PDB entry 6RB4 | X-ray diffraction, 1.50 A resolution | chain A

[Chain A]
Molecule: DNA primase small subunit
From: Homo sapiens
Notes: EC 2.7.7.-
Reference sequence: P49642 (PRI1_HUMAN); residue numbers follow UniProt; this construct covers 1-407
Chain sequence (410 residues; row label = number of the first residue in the row; numbers below 1 keep their minus sign (Gly-2 is residue -2)):
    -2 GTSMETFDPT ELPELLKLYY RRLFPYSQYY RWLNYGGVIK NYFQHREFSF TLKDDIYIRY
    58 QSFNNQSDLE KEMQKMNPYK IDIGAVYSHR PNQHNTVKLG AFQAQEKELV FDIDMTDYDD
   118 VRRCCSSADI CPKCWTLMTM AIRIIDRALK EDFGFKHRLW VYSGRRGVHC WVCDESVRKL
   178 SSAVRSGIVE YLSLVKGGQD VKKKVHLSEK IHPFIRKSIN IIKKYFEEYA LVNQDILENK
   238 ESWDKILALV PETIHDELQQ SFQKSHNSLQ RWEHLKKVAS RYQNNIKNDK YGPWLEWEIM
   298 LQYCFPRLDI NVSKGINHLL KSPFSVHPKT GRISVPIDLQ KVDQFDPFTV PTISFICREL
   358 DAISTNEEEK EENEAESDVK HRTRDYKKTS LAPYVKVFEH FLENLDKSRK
Disordered / not traced: 360-380
Construct notes: expression tag (-2 to 0)
Ion coordination: Zn2+: Cys121, Cys122, Cys128, Cys131
UniProt features mapped onto this chain:
  - motif: Cys121 to Cys131 (Zinc knuckle motif)
  - active site: Glu44, Asp109, Asp111
  - binding site (a ribonucleoside 5'-triphosphate): Asp109 to Asp111, Ser160 to His166, His315 to Lys318, His324
  - binding site (Mg(2+)): Asp109, Asp111, Asp306
  - binding site (Mn(2+)): Asp109, Asp111, Asp306
  - binding site (Zn(2+)): Cys121, Cys122, Cys128, Cys131
  - modified residue: Met1 (N-acetylmethionine)
  - natural variant: Cys301 (C301R: In PDIL)
  - mutagenesis: Glu44 (E44A: Strongly decreases primase activity, which can be partially rescued by increasing primase concentration), Tyr54 (Y54A: Decreases primase activity), Arg56 (R56A: Loss of primase activity), Lys77 (K77A: Decreases primase activity), Asp109 (D109A: Loss of primase activity; D109N: Decreases the binding affinity for NTPs), Asp111 (D111A: Loss of primase activity; D111N: Decreases the binding affinity for NTPs), Asp114 (D114A: Slightly decreases primase activity), Asp116 (D116A: Slightly decreases primase activity), Ser160 (S160A: Abolishes NTP binding), Arg163 (R163A: Abolishes NTP binding), His166 (H166A: Abolishes NTP binding. Loss of primase activity), Asp306 (D306A: Loss of primase activity; D306N: Decreases the binding affinity for NTPs), 3 further mutagenesis entries in UniProt
What the authors report for this chain:
  - catalytic residues: Asp109, Asp111, Asp306 (citing earlier work)
  - mutagenesis - K77A: unchanged binding to ara nucleotide
  - mutagenesis - D79A: decreased binding to ara nucleotide

[Summary]
Cys121, Cys122, Cys128 and Cys131 form the Zn2+ site. UniProt lists 3 active-site residues, 15 ribonucleoside
5'-triphosphate-binding residues, 3 Mg2+-binding residues and 3 Mn2+-binding residues. The paper reports
catalytic residues Asp109, Asp111 and Asp306; D79A reduces binding to ara nucleotide.
Chain A is DNA primase small subunit (Homo sapiens); the structure, Crystal structure of the Pri1 subunit of
human primase, was determined by X-ray diffraction together with 6R4S, 6R4T, 6R4U, 6R5D and 6R5E from the same
study.
